PDB entry 8Q1D | X-ray diffraction, 1.75 A resolution | chain A

[Chain A]
Molecule: Beta-phosphoglucomutase
Organism: Lactococcus lactis subsp. lactis Il1403
Notes: EC 5.4.2.6
UniProt: P71447 (PGMB_LACLA); residues 1-221 here = UniProt positions 1-221
Sequence (221 residues; numbered 1 to 221; the number before each row is that of its first residue):
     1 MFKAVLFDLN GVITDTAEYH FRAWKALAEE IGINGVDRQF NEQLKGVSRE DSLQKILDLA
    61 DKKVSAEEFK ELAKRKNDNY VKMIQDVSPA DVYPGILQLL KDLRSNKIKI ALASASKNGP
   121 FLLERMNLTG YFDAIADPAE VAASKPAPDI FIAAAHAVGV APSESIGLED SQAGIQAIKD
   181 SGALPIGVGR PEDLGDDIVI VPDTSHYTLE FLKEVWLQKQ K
Construct notes: engineered mutation Asn-10 (Asp in P71447); conflict Arg-125 (Lys in P71447), His-206 (Tyr in P71447)
Curated features (UniProtKB/Swiss-Prot):
  - active site: Asp-8 (Nucleophile)
  - binding site (Mg(2+)): Asp-8, Asp-170
  - binding site (beta-D-glucose 6-phosphate): Gly-46, Val-47, Arg-49, Ser-116, Lys-117, Asn-118
  - site (Important for catalytic activity and assists the phosphoryl transfer reaction to Asp8 by balancing charge and orienting the reacting groups): Ser-114, Lys-145
  - modified residue: Asp-8 (4-aspartylphosphate)
  - mutagenesis: Asp-8 (D8A/E: Inactive), Thr-16 (T16P: 500-fold reduction in the rate constant for Asp-8 phosphorylation by beta-G1,6bisP ...), His-20 (H20A: Impairs Asp-8 phosphorylation by beta-G1,6bisP and phosphoryl transfer from the phospho-Asp8 to the substrate beta-G1P ...), Lys-45 (K45A: 20'000-fold decrease in catalytic efficiency), Gly-46 (G46A: 1'000'000-fold decrease in catalytic efficiency; G46P: 100'000-fold decrease in catalytic efficiency; G46V: 10'000-fold decrease in catalytic efficiency), Arg-49 (R49K: 1'000'000-fold decrease in catalytic efficiency), Ser-52 (S52A: Wild-type activity), Lys-76 (K76A: 100-fold reduction in the conversion of beta-G1P to G6P in the presence of beta-G1,6bisP), Asp-170 (D170A: Impaired, but active with an increase in the affinity for G1P)
Bound ions: Mg2+: Asp-8, Asn-10, Asp-170 (together with 1,6-di-O-phosphono-beta-D-fructofuranose)
Residues lining bound ligands: 1,6-di-O-phosphono-beta-D-fructofuranose (FBP): Asp-8, Leu-9, Asn-10, His-20, Leu-44, Lys-45, Val-47, Ser-48, Arg-49, Ser-52, Lys-76, Asn-77, Tyr-80, Ser-114, Ala-115, Ser-116, Lys-117, Asn-118, Lys-145, Asp-170
From the paper describing this entry:
  - binding site for 1,6-di-O-phosphono-beta-D-fructofuranose: Asp-8, Val-47, Arg-49, Lys-145
  - catalytic residues: Asp-8
  - Mg2+ coordination: Asp-170
  - conformationally variable residues (side-chain flip): Asp-170
  - contacts within the chain: Asp-8/Asp-170

[In short]
Chain A binds 1,6-di-O-phosphono-beta-D-fructofuranose. Asp-8, Asn-10 and Asp-170 form the Mg2+ site. Curated
annotation (UniProt) lists active-site residue Asp-8, Mg2+-binding residues Asp-8 and Asp-170, 6
beta-D-glucose 6-phosphate-binding residues and 9 mutagenesis sites. The paper reports the catalytic residue
Asp-8; a binding site for 1,6-di-O-phosphono-beta-D-fructofuranose at Asp-8, Val-47 and Arg-49 among others.
Chain A is Beta-phosphoglucomutase (Lactococcus lactis subsp. lactis Il1403); the structure, D10N variant of
beta-phosphoglucomutase from Lactococcus lactis in complex with fructose 1,6-bisphosphate, was determined by
X-ray diffraction together with 8Q1C, 8Q1E and 8Q1F from the same study.
